9BDV - chains A and C of the 4 polymer chains in the assembly; structure by X-ray diffraction, 1.90 A resolution.

[Chain A]
Name: Transcription factor p65
Source organism: Mus musculus
Reference sequence: Q04207 (TF65_MOUSE); residues 19-304 here = UniProt positions 19-304
Sequence (287 residues; each row starts with the number of its first residue):
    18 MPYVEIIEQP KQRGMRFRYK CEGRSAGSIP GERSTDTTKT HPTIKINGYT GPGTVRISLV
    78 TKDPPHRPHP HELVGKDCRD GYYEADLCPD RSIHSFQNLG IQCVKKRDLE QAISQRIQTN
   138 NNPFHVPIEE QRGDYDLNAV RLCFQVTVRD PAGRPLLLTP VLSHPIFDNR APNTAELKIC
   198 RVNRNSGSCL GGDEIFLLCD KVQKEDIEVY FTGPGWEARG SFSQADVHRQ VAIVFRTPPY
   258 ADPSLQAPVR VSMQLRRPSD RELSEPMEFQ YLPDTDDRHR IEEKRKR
Unresolved in the structure: 18, 295-304
Differences from the reference sequence: initiating methionine (18)
UniProt features mapped onto this chain:
  - motif: Lys301 to Arg304 (Nuclear localization signal)
  - modified residue: Cys38 (Cysteine persulfide), Lys122 (N6-acetyllysine), Lys123 (N6-acetyllysine), Thr176 (Phosphothreonine), Lys218 (N6-acetyllysine), Lys221 (N6-acetyllysine), Thr254 (Phosphothreonine), Ser276 (Phosphoserine), Ser281 (Phosphoserine)
  - cross-link (Glycyl lysine isopeptide (Lys-Gly)): Lys37 (interchain with G-Cter in SUMO3), Lys122 (interchain with G-Cter in SUMO3), Lys123 (interchain with G-Cter in SUMO3)
  - mutagenesis: Cys38 (C38S: Abolishes sulfhydration and impairs interaction with RPS3), Ser281 (S281A/E: Abolishes DNA-binding and transcriptional activity)

[Chain C]
Molecule: 19-nt DNA strand
Sequence (19 nucleotides; row label = number of the first residue in the row):
   101 ACTGGGAATT TCCAGTGAT
Unresolved in the structure: 119

[Interface between chain A and chain C]
Pairs across the interface (11; chain A residue first):
  Arg33(A) - DG105(C)  hydrogen bond to the base
  Arg33(A) - DG106(C)  hydrogen bond to the base
  Arg35(A) - DG104(C)  base contact
  Arg35(A) - DG105(C)  hydrogen bond to the base
  Arg41(A) - DT103(C)  phosphate contact
  Arg41(A) - DG104(C)  hydrogen bond to the base
  Arg41(A) - DG105(C)  hydrogen bond to the base
  Ser42(A) - DT103(C)  phosphate contact
  Gly44(A) - DT103(C)  phosphate contact
  Asn115(A) - DT103(C)  phosphate contact
  Arg124(A) - DC112(C)  salt bridge to the phosphate
Interface residues without a listed pair, chain A (9 interface residues in all): Gly40, Ala43
Interface residues without a listed pair, chain C (7 interface residues in all): DC102, DA107

[Summary]
Chain A and chain C form an interface of 9 and 7 residues respectively, with 5 hydrogen bonds and 1 salt
bridge. Polar pairs include Arg33(A)-DG105(C), Arg33(A)-DG106(C) and Arg35(A)-DG105(C). From UniProt: 2
mutagenesis sites on chain A.
Here chain A is Transcription factor p65 (Mus musculus) and chain C is a 19-nt DNA strand. Entry 9BDV
(NF-kappaB RelA homo-dimer bound to TA-centric kappaB DNA) was determined by X-ray diffraction, deposited
together with 9BDU, 9BDW and 9BDX.
